PDB entry 5Z69 | X-ray diffraction, 2.10 A resolution | chains A and B

Chain A (and B):
Name: DNA replication and repair protein RecF
Organism: Caldanaerobacter subterraneus subsp. tengcongensis (strain DSM 15242 / JCM 11007 / NBRC 100824 / MB4)
Notes: chain B of this document is another copy of the same molecule, construct and numbering; everything in this record applies to it too
Reference sequence: Q8RDL3 (RECF_CALS4); residue numbers follow UniProt; this construct covers 1-361
Sequence (372 residues; numbered -6 to 365; the number before each row is that of its first residue; numbers below 1 keep their minus sign (His-6 is residue -6)):
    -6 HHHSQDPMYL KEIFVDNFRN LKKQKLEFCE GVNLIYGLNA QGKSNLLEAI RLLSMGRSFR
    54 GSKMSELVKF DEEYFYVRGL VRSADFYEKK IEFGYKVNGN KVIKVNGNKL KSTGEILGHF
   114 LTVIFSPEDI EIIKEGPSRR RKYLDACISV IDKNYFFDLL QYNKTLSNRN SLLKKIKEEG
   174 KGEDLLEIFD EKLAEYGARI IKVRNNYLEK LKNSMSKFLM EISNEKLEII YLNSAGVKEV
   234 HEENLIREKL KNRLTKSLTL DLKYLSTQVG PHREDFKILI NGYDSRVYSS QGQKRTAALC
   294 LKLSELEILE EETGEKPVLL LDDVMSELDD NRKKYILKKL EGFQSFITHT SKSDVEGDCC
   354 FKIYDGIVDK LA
Sequence notes: expression tag (-6 to 0, 362-365)
Swiss-Prot annotation at these positions:
  - binding site (ATP): Gly30 to Ser37
Disulfides: Cys22-Cys352
Residues lining bound ligands: ATP-gamma-S (AGS; phosphothiophosphoric acid-adenylate ester): Arg12, Asn13, Leu31, Asn32, Ala33, Gln34, Gly35, Lys36, Ser37, Asn38, Arg53, Glu59, Leu60, Val61, Lys62, Phe63, Asp315, Asp316, Thr341
What the authors report for this chain:
  - self-association interface (contacts with another copy of this molecule): Gly229 to Val262

Interface between chain A and chain B:
Pairs across the interface - 29 pairs, chain A then chain B:
  Pro130(A) with Val280(B); Tyr281(B), hydrophobic
  Arg134(A) with Tyr281(B), hydrogen bond
  Leu225(A) with Val280(B), hydrophobic
  His234(A) with Tyr257(B)
  Glu235(A) with Leu253(B); Lys256(B), salt bridge; Tyr257(B), hydrogen bond
  Glu241(A) with Arg246(B), salt bridge
  Asn245(A) with Arg246(B), hydrogen bond
  Arg246(A) with Leu225(B); Lys270(B)
  Lys249(A) with Tyr224(B); Leu225(B); Lys231(B)
  Leu253(A) with Glu221(B); Leu272(B), hydrophobic
  Tyr257(A) with Lys219(B); Glu221(B), hydrogen bond; Asn274(B); Gly275(B), hydrogen bond (side chain-backbone)
  Gln261(A) with Lys270(B), hydrogen bond; Gly275(B)
  Val262(A) with Lys270(B)
  Arg266(A) with Tyr276(B); Val280(B); Tyr281(B)
  Asp268(A) with Val280(B)
  Tyr281(A) with Lys127(B), hydrogen bond
Also at the interface, not in a pair above, chain A (21 interface residues in all): Leu238, Thr248, Lys256, His265, Lys270
Also at the interface, not in a pair above, chain B (24 interface residues in all): Ile223, Asn226, Gly229, Val230, Gln261, Asp277, Arg279

Overview:
The interface between chain A and chain B involves 21 residues on one side and 24 on the other, with 7
hydrogen bonds and 2 salt bridges. Polar contacts include Glu235(A)-Lys256(B), Glu241(A)-Arg246(B) and
Arg134(A)-Tyr281(B). Bound to chain A: ATP-gamma-S. From UniProt: 8 ATP-binding residues on chain A. From the
paper: a self-association interface involving Gly229(A).
Both chains are DNA replication and repair protein RecF (Caldanaerobacter subterraneus subsp. tengcongensis
(strain DSM 15242 / JCM 11007 / NBRC 100824 / MB4)). Entry 5Z69 (Structure of the recombination mediator
protein RecF-ATPrS in RecFOR pathway) was determined by X-ray diffraction together with 5Z67 and 5Z68 from the
same study.
